5DI9 - chains A and B of the 4 polymer chains in the assembly; structure by X-ray diffraction, 2.28 A resolution.

Chain A:
Name: GTP-binding nuclear protein Ran
From: Homo sapiens
UniProtKB: P62826 (RAN_HUMAN); numbering as in UniProt (aligned over 1-216)
Amino-acid sequence (237 residues; numbered -20 to 216; the number before each row is that of its first residue; numbers below 1 keep their minus sign (Met-20 is residue -20)):
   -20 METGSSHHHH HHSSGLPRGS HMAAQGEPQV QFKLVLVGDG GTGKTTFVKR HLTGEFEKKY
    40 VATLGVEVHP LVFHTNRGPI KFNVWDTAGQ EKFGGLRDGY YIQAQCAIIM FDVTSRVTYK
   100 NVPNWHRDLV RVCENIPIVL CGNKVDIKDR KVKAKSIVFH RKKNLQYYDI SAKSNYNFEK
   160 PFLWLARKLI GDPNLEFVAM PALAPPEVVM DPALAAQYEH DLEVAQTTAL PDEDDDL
Unresolved in the structure: -20 to 8
Construct notes: initiating methionine (-20); expression tag (-19 to 0)
Bound ions: Mg2+: Thr24, Thr42 (together with GMP-PNP)
Ligand contacts: GMP-PNP (GNP; phosphoaminophosphonic acid-guanylate ester): Gly17, Asp18, Gly19, Gly20, Thr21, Gly22, Lys23, Thr24, Thr25, Phe35, Glu36, Lys37, Lys38, Tyr39, Val40, Ala41, Thr42, Thr66, Ala67, Gly68, Gln69, Asn122, Lys123, Asp125, Ile126, Ser150, Ala151, Lys152

Chain B:
Name: Ran-specific GTPase-activating protein 1
From: Saccharomyces cerevisiae
Notes: fragment: RanDB1
UniProtKB: P41920 (YRB1_YEAST); residues 62-201 here = UniProt positions 62-201
Amino-acid sequence (143 residues; row label = number of the first residue in the row):
    59 GGSDIHFEPV VHLEKVDVKT MEEDEEVLYK VRAKLFRFDA DAKEWKERGT GDCKFLKNKK
   119 TNKVRILMRR DKTLKICANH IIAPEYTLKP NVGSDRSWVY ACTADIAEGE AEAFTFAIRF
   179 GSKENADKFK EEFEKAQEIN KKA
Unresolved in the structure: 59-63, 69-77, 201
Construct notes: expression tag (59-61)

Chain A / chain B interface:
Pairs across the interface - 90 pairs, chain A then chain B:
  Arg29(A) - Glu105(B)  salt bridge
  Thr32(A) - Glu105(B)
  Thr32(A) - Arg106(B)
  Thr32(A) - Arg128(B)  hydrogen bond (backbone-side chain)
  Gly33(A) - Glu105(B)
  Gly33(A) - Arg106(B)
  Gly33(A) - Arg128(B)
  Glu34(A) - Lys104(B)  salt bridge
  Glu34(A) - Glu105(B)  hydrogen bond (backbone-backbone)
  Leu50(A) - Lys133(B)
  Val51(A) - Lys133(B)  hydrogen bond (backbone-side chain)
  Phe52(A) - Lys133(B)
  Phe157(A) - Thr131(B)
  Glu158(A) - Lys130(B)
  Val177(A) - Leu132(B)
  Ala178(A) - Thr78(B)
  Ala178(A) - Arg127(B)
  Ala178(A) - Leu132(B)
  Met179(A) - Arg127(B)  hydrogen bond (backbone-side chain)
  Met179(A) - Lys133(B)
  Met179(A) - Ile134(B)
  Pro180(A) - Met79(B)  hydrophobic
  Pro180(A) - Ile134(B)
  Ala181(A) - Met79(B)
  Ala181(A) - Arg123(B)  hydrogen bond (backbone-side chain)
  Ala181(A) - Leu125(B)  hydrophobic
  Ala181(A) - Arg127(B)
  Ala181(A) - Ile134(B)  hydrophobic
  Ala181(A) - Asn137(B)
  Leu182(A) - Met79(B)  hydrophobic
  Leu182(A) - Arg123(B)  hydrogen bond (backbone-side chain)
  Leu182(A) - Asn137(B)  hydrogen bond (backbone-side chain)
  Leu182(A) - Ile164(B)
  Ala183(A) - Ile164(B)
  Pro184(A) - Arg123(B)
  Pro184(A) - Asn137(B)
  Pro184(A) - His138(B)
  Pro184(A) - Ile139(B)  hydrophobic
  Pro184(A) - Ile164(B)  hydrophobic
  Pro185(A) - Ile139(B)
  Pro185(A) - Ile164(B)
  Glu186(A) - Lys121(B)  salt bridge
  Val187(A) - Ala141(B)  hydrophobic
  Val187(A) - Glu143(B)
  Val187(A) - Thr161(B)
  Met189(A) - Glu143(B)
  Met189(A) - Thr161(B)
  Tyr197(A) - Ala171(B)
  Leu201(A) - Val157(B)  hydrophobic
  Leu201(A) - Ala159(B)
  Val203(A) - Phe96(B)  hydrophobic
  Ala204(A) - Trp103(B)  hydrogen bond (backbone-side chain)
  Ala204(A) - Asn149(B)  hydrogen bond (backbone-side chain)
  Ala204(A) - Thr173(B)
  Gln205(A) - Lys147(B)
  Gln205(A) - Pro148(B)
  Gln205(A) - Asn149(B)  hydrogen bond (backbone-side chain)
  Gln205(A) - Val150(B)  hydrogen bond (backbone-backbone)
  Thr206(A) - Val150(B)
  Thr207(A) - Phe96(B)
  Thr207(A) - Lys101(B)
  Thr207(A) - Trp103(B)  hydrogen bond (backbone-side chain)
  Thr207(A) - Asn149(B)  hydrogen bond (backbone-side chain)
  Ala208(A) - Trp103(B)
  Ala208(A) - Asn149(B)
  Ala208(A) - Val150(B)
  Leu209(A) - Trp103(B)  hydrophobic
  Leu209(A) - Asn149(B)  hydrogen bond (backbone-side chain)
  Leu209(A) - Ser155(B)
  Leu209(A) - Ala175(B)  hydrophobic
  Leu209(A) - Arg177(B)
  Pro210(A) - Phe94(B)  hydrophobic
  Pro210(A) - Trp103(B)
  Pro210(A) - Arg177(B)  hydrogen bond (backbone-side chain)
  Asp211(A) - Arg177(B)  hydrogen bond (backbone-side chain)
  Glu212(A) - Gly151(B)
  Glu212(A) - Ser152(B)  hydrogen bond
  Glu212(A) - Arg154(B)  salt bridge
  Glu212(A) - Arg177(B)  salt bridge
  Asp214(A) - Arg154(B)  hydrogen bond (backbone-side chain)
  Asp215(A) - Arg154(B)
  Asp215(A) - Gly179(B)
  Leu216(A) - Arg90(B)
  Leu216(A) - Ala91(B)
  Leu216(A) - Lys92(B)
  Leu216(A) - Thr108(B)
  Leu216(A) - Arg154(B)
  Leu216(A) - Arg177(B)  hydrogen bond (backbone-side chain)
  Leu216(A) - Phe178(B)
  Leu216(A) - Gly179(B)
Interface residues without a listed pair, chain A (44 interface residues in all): His30, Leu31, Phe35, Glu36, Lys38, Phe176, Asp200, Asp213
Interface residues without a listed pair, chain B (55 interface residues in all): Glu80, Glu102, Asp129, Tyr144, Tyr158, Ala162, Ala165, Glu166, Ala169

In short:
Chain A and chain B form an interface of 44 and 55 residues respectively, with 19 hydrogen bonds and 5 salt
bridges. Polar contacts include Arg29(A)-Glu105(B), Glu34(A)-Lys104(B) and Glu186(A)-Lys121(B). Ligands of
chain A: GMP-PNP. Thr24(A) and Thr42(A) form the Mg2+ site.
Here chain A is GTP-binding nuclear protein Ran (Homo sapiens) and chain B is Ran-specific GTPase-activating
protein 1 (Saccharomyces cerevisiae). Entry 5DI9 (Crystal Structure of hRio2 NES Reverse Mutant Peptide in
complex with CRM1-Ran-RanBP1) was determined by X-ray diffraction (same publication as 5DH9, 5DHA, 5DHF and
5DIF).
